Entry 7L8T (electron microscopy, 3.70 A resolution); this record covers chains B and D of the 8 polymer chains in the assembly.

Chain B (and D):
Protein: BG505 SOSIP.v5.2 N241/N289 - gp41
From: Human immunodeficiency virus 1
Notes: chain D of this document is another copy of the same molecule, construct and numbering; everything in this record applies to it too
Amino-acid sequence (153 residues; numbered 512 to 664; the number before each row is that of its first residue):
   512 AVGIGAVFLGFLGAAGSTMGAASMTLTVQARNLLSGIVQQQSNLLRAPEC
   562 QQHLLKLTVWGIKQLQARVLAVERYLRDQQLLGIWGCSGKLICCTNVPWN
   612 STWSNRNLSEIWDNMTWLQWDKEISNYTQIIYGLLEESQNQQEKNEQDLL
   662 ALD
Disordered / not traced: 664 (chain D: 512-520)
Cystine bridges: Cys-598/Cys-604
Glycans and other covalent adducts: N-acetylglucosamine (NAG) linked to Asn-611, Asn-618, Asn-637
Residues lining bound ligands: N-acetylglucosamine (NAG; 2-acetamido-2-deoxy-beta-D-glucopyranose): Gly-527, Thr-529, Asp-624, Asn-625, Thr-627, Gln-630
From the paper describing this entry:
  - post-translational modification sites: Asn-611

Chain B / chain D interface:
Pairs across the interface (33; chain B residue first):
  Ser-534(B) / Lys-655(D)  hydrogen bond
  Thr-538(B) / Glu-647(D)
  Ala-541(B) / Gln-591(D)  hydrogen bond (backbone-side chain)
  Arg-542(B) / Gln-591(D)
  Arg-542(B) / Ile-595(D)
  Arg-542(B) / Glu-647(D)  salt bridge
  Leu-545(B) / Leu-587(D)
  Leu-545(B) / Arg-588(D)
  Leu-545(B) / Gln-591(D)
  Ile-548(B) / Glu-584(D)
  Val-549(B) / Glu-584(D)
  Val-549(B) / Arg-585(D)
  Val-549(B) / Arg-588(D)
  Leu-566(B) / Val-570(D)
  Leu-566(B) / Ile-573(D)  hydrophobic
  Leu-566(B) / Lys-574(D)
  Thr-569(B) / Thr-569(D)
  Leu-576(B) / Leu-576(D)  hydrophobic
  Leu-576(B) / Val-580(D)  hydrophobic
  Arg-579(B) / Val-580(D)
  Arg-579(B) / Leu-581(D)
  Arg-579(B) / Glu-584(D)  salt bridge
  Val-580(B) / Val-580(D)  hydrophobic
  Val-583(B) / Leu-587(D)  hydrophobic
  Tyr-586(B) / Gln-591(D)
  Leu-587(B) / Leu-587(D)  hydrophobic
  Gly-600(B) / Gly-594(D)
  Gly-600(B) / Glu-654(D)
  Lys-601(B) / Glu-654(D)
  Leu-602(B) / Glu-654(D)  hydrogen bond (backbone-side chain)
  Ile-603(B) / Glu-654(D)  hydrogen bond (backbone-side chain)
  Ile-603(B) / Lys-655(D)
  Ile-603(B) / Gln-658(D)
Also at the interface, not in a pair above, chain B (23 interface residues in all): Ser-546, Gln-552, Ile-573, Cys-605
Also at the interface, not in a pair above, chain D (21 interface residues in all): Gln-577, Val-583, Leu-661

Overview:
Chain B and chain D form an interface of 23 and 21 residues respectively, with 4 hydrogen bonds and 2 salt
bridges. Polar pairs include Arg-542(B)/Glu-647(D), Arg-579(B)/Glu-584(D) and Ser-534(B)/Lys-655(D). Chain B
binds N-acetylglucosamine. N-acetylglucosamine is covalently linked to Asn-611(B), Asn-618(B) and Asn-637(B).
From the paper: a modification site at Asn-611(B).
Chain B and chain D are both BG505 SOSIP.v5.2 N241/N289 - gp41 (Human immunodeficiency virus 1); the
structure, BG505 SOSIP.v5.2 N241/N289 in complex with the polyclonal Fab pAbC-1 from animal Rh.33311 (Wk26
time point), was determined by electron microscopy (same publication as 7L7T, 7L7U, 7L85, 7L86, 7L87, 7L88 and
15 further entries).
